PDB entry 6VQE | X-ray diffraction, 1.77 A resolution | chains A and C of the 3 polymer chains in the assembly

Chain A:
Name: MHC class I antigen
Source organism: Homo sapiens
UniProt: O78189 (O78189_HUMAN); residues 1-276 here correspond to UniProt positions 25-300 (UniProt number = residue number + 24)
Amino-acid sequence (276 residues; each row starts with the number of its first residue):
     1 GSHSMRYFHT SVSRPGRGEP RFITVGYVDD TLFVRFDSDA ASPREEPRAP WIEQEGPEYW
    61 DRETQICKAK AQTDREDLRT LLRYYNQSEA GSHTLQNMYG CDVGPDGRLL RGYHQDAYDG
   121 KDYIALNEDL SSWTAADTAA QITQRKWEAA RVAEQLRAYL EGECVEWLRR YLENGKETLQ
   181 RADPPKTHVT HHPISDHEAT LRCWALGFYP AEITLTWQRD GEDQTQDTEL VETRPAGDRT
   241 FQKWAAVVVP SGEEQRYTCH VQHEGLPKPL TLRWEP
Cystine bridges: C101-C164, C203-C259

Chain C:
Name: 13-residue peptide
Amino-acid sequence (13 residues; each row starts with the number of its first residue):
     1 KRWIILGLNK IVR
Disordered / not traced: 7-9

Interface between chain A and chain C:
Pairs across the interface - 38 pairs, chain A then chain C:
  Y7(A) with K1(C), hydrogen bond (side chain-backbone); R2(C)
  H9(A) with R2(C), hydrogen bond
  T24(A) with R2(C), hydrogen bond
  E45(A) with R2(C), salt bridge
  R62(A) with I4(C)
  E63(A) with K1(C); R2(C), salt bridge
  I66(A) with W3(C); I4(C), hydrophobic
  C67(A) with R2(C)
  A69(A) with I4(C), hydrophobic
  D74(A) with R13(C), salt bridge
  E76(A) with V12(C)
  D77(A) with V12(C); R13(C), salt bridge
  T80(A) with R13(C)
  Y84(A) with R13(C), hydrogen bond (side chain-backbone)
  L95(A) with R13(C)
  Y99(A) with R2(C); W3(C), hydrogen bond (side chain-backbone)
  H114(A) with W3(C)
  D116(A) with R13(C), salt bridge
  T143(A) with R13(C), hydrogen bond (side chain-backbone)
  K146(A) with R13(C), hydrogen bond (side chain-backbone)
  W147(A) with I11(C), hydrogen bond (side chain-backbone); V12(C), hydrogen bond (side chain-backbone); R13(C)
  A150(A) with K10(C)
  Q155(A) with I5(C); L6(C), hydrogen bond (side chain-backbone)
  L156(A) with W3(C), hydrophobic
  Y159(A) with K1(C), hydrogen bond (side chain-backbone); R2(C); W3(C)
  E163(A) with K1(C), salt bridge
  W167(A) with K1(C)
  Y171(A) with K1(C), hydrogen bond (side chain-backbone)
Interface residues without a listed pair, chain A (36 interface residues in all): M5, V25, V34, Y59, L81, N97, Y123, V152
Interface features reported in the paper:
  - specific contacts: T24(A)-R2(C), E45(A)-R2(C) (salt bridge), I66(A)-I4(C), A69(A)-I4(C), V152(A)-W3(C) (hydrophobic contact), V152(A)-I5(C) (hydrophobic contact), L156(A)-W3(C) (hydrophobic contact), Y159(A)-W3(C) (pi stacking), I11(C)-V152(A)

Overview:
The interface between chain A and chain C involves 36 residues on one side and 10 on the other, with 12
hydrogen bonds and 6 salt bridges. Polar contacts include E45(A)-R2(C), E63(A)-R2(C) and D74(A)-R13(C). The
paper describes contacts between T24(A) and R2(C), I66(A) and I4(C) and A69(A) and I4(C) among others; a salt
bridge between E45(A) and R2(C); hydrophobic contacts between V152(A) and W3(C), V152(A) and I5(C) and L156(A)
and W3(C).
Chain A is MHC class I antigen (Homo sapiens) and chain C is a 13-residue peptide; the structure, HLA-B*27:05
presenting an HIV-1 13mer peptide, was determined by X-ray diffraction, deposited together with 6VPZ, 6VQ2,
6VQD, 6VQY and 6VQZ.
